Entry 7AB4 (X-ray diffraction, 3.34 A resolution); this record covers chains A and D of the 6 polymer chains in the assembly.

== Chain A (and D) ==
Protein: Predicted transcriptional regulator, XRE family
Source organism: Escherichia coli O127:H6 (strain E2348/69 / EPEC)
Notes: chain D of this document is another copy of the same molecule, construct and numbering; everything in this record applies to it too
Reference sequence: B7UL98 (B7UL98_ECO27); numbering as in UniProt (aligned over 2-107)
Amino-acid sequence (106 residues; each row starts with the number of its first residue):
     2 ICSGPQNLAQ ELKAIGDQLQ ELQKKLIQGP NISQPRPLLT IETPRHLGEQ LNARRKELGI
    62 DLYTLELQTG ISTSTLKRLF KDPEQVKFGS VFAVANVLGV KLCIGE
Not modelled in the structure: 2-35

== How chain A and chain D interact ==
Pairs across the interface - 60 pairs, chain A then chain D:
  R37(A) - L39(D)
  L39(A) - L39(D)  hydrophobic
  L39(A) - C104(D)  hydrophobic
  L39(A) - I105(D)
  L40(A) - C104(D)
  L40(A) - I105(D)  hydrogen bond (backbone-backbone)
  T41(A) - L103(D)
  I42(A) - F93(D)
  I42(A) - L103(D)  hydrogen bond (backbone-backbone)
  I42(A) - I105(D)  hydrophobic
  E43(A) - F93(D)
  P45(A) - F89(D)  hydrophobic
  P45(A) - F93(D)
  L48(A) - F89(D)  hydrophobic
  L48(A) - I105(D)  hydrophobic
  R55(A) - E107(D)  salt bridge
  P84(A) - F89(D)
  E85(A) - K88(D)
  E85(A) - F89(D)
  E85(A) - G90(D)  hydrogen bond (backbone-backbone)
  Q86(A) - K88(D)
  V87(A) - K88(D)
  V87(A) - F89(D)  hydrogen bond (backbone-backbone)
  K88(A) - E85(D)
  K88(A) - Q86(D)
  K88(A) - V87(D)
  K88(A) - K88(D)
  F89(A) - P45(D)  hydrophobic
  F89(A) - L48(D)  hydrophobic
  F89(A) - P84(D)
  F89(A) - E85(D)
  F89(A) - V87(D)  hydrogen bond (backbone-backbone)
  F89(A) - F89(D)  hydrophobic
  G90(A) - E85(D)  hydrogen bond (backbone-backbone)
  F93(A) - I42(D)
  F93(A) - E43(D)
  F93(A) - P45(D)
  G100(A) - E107(D)
  K102(A) - I105(D)
  K102(A) - G106(D)  hydrogen bond (backbone-backbone)
  K102(A) - E107(D)
  L103(A) - T41(D)
  L103(A) - I42(D)  hydrogen bond (backbone-backbone)
  L103(A) - L103(D)  hydrophobic
  L103(A) - C104(D)
  C104(A) - L40(D)
  C104(A) - L103(D)
  C104(A) - C104(D)  hydrogen bond (backbone-backbone)
  I105(A) - L39(D)
  I105(A) - L40(D)  hydrogen bond (backbone-backbone)
  I105(A) - I42(D)  hydrophobic
  I105(A) - L48(D)  hydrophobic
  I105(A) - V101(D)  hydrophobic
  I105(A) - K102(D)
  G106(A) - V101(D)
  G106(A) - K102(D)  hydrogen bond (backbone-backbone)
  E107(A) - R55(D)  salt bridge
  E107(A) - G100(D)
  E107(A) - V101(D)
  E107(A) - K102(D)
Interface residues without a listed pair, chain A (29 interface residues in all): P38, T44, Q51, V92, V101
Interface residues without a listed pair, chain D (28 interface residues in all): P38, T44, Q51, V92

== Summary ==
29 residues of chain A and 28 residues of chain D are in contact, with 11 hydrogen bonds and 2 salt bridges.
Polar contacts include R55(A)-E107(D), L40(A)-I105(D) and I42(A)-L103(D).
Chain A and chain D are both Predicted transcriptional regulator, XRE family (Escherichia coli O127:H6 (strain
E2348/69 / EPEC)); the structure, Crystal structure of the Escherichia coli toxin-antitoxin system HipBST
(HipT S59A), was determined by X-ray diffraction together with 7AB3 and 7AB5 from the same study.
